PDB entry 8F9K | electron microscopy, 3.40 A resolution | chains A and B of the 6 polymer chains in the assembly

[Chain A (and B)]
Protein: Transmembrane protein 106B
Source organism: Homo sapiens
Notes: chain B of this document is another copy of the same molecule, construct and numbering; everything in this record applies to it too
Reference sequence: Q9NUM4 (T106B_HUMAN); numbering as in UniProt (aligned over 1-274)
Sequence (274 residues; each row starts with the number of its first residue):
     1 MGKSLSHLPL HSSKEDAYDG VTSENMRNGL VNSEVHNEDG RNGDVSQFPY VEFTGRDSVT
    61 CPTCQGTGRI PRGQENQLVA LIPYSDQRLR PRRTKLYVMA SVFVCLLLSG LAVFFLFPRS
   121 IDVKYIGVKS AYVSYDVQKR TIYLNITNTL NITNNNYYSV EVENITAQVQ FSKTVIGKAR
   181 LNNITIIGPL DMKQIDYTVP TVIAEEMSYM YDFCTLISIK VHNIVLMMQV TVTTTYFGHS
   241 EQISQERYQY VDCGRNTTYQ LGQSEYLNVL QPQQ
Disordered / not traced: 1-119, 255-274
Disulfides: Cys214-Cys253
Covalent attachments: N-acetylglucosamine (NAG) linked to Asn145, Asn151, Asn164, Asn183
From the paper describing this entry:
  - post-translational modification sites: Asn145, Asn151, Asn164, Asn183

[How chain A and chain B interact]
Contacting residue pairs (296):
  Ser120(A) - Ser120(B)  hydrogen bond (backbone-backbone)
  Ile121(A) - Ser120(B)  hydrogen bond (backbone-backbone)
  Ile121(A) - Ile121(B)
  Asp122(A) - Ile121(B)  hydrogen bond (backbone-backbone)
  Asp122(A) - Val123(B)
  Val123(A) - Val123(B)
  Lys124(A) - Val123(B)  hydrogen bond (backbone-backbone)
  Lys124(A) - Lys124(B)
  Lys124(A) - Tyr125(B)  hydrogen bond (backbone-backbone)
  Tyr125(A) - Tyr125(B)  hydrophobic
  Ile126(A) - Tyr125(B)  hydrogen bond (backbone-backbone)
  Ile126(A) - Ile126(B)
  Ile126(A) - Gly127(B)  hydrogen bond (backbone-backbone)
  Gly127(A) - Gly127(B)  hydrogen bond (backbone-backbone)
  Val128(A) - Val128(B)  hydrogen bond (backbone-backbone)
  Val128(A) - Lys129(B)  hydrogen bond (backbone-backbone)
  Lys129(A) - Lys129(B)
  Ser130(A) - Lys129(B)  hydrogen bond (backbone-backbone)
  Ser130(A) - Ser130(B)
  Ser130(A) - Ala131(B)  hydrogen bond (backbone-backbone)
  Ala131(A) - Ala131(B)
  Tyr132(A) - Ala131(B)
  Tyr132(A) - Tyr132(B)  hydrogen bond (backbone-backbone)
  Val133(A) - Tyr132(B)  hydrogen bond (backbone-backbone)
  Val133(A) - Val133(B)
  Val133(A) - Ser134(B)  hydrogen bond (backbone-backbone)
  Ser134(A) - Ser134(B)
  Tyr135(A) - Ser134(B)  hydrogen bond (backbone-backbone)
  Tyr135(A) - Tyr135(B)  hydrophobic
  Tyr135(A) - Asp136(B)
  Asp136(A) - Asp136(B)
  Val137(A) - Asp136(B)  hydrogen bond (backbone-backbone)
  Val137(A) - Val137(B)
  Val137(A) - Gln138(B)  hydrogen bond (backbone-backbone)
  Gln138(A) - Gln138(B)
  Gln138(A) - Thr141(B)
  Lys139(A) - Gln138(B)  hydrogen bond (backbone-side chain)
  Lys139(A) - Lys139(B)
  Lys139(A) - Arg140(B)
  Lys139(A) - Thr141(B)
  Arg140(A) - Lys139(B)  hydrogen bond (backbone-backbone)
  Arg140(A) - Arg140(B)  hydrogen bond (backbone-backbone)
  Arg140(A) - Thr141(B)
  Thr141(A) - Arg140(B)
  Thr141(A) - Thr141(B)
  Thr141(A) - Ile142(B)  hydrogen bond (backbone-backbone)
  Ile142(A) - Ile142(B)
  Tyr143(A) - Ile142(B)  hydrogen bond (backbone-backbone)
  Tyr143(A) - Tyr143(B)  hydrophobic
  Tyr143(A) - Leu144(B)  hydrogen bond (backbone-backbone)
  Tyr143(A) - Ile146(B)
  Leu144(A) - Leu144(B)
  Leu144(A) - Asn145(B)  hydrogen bond (backbone-backbone)
  Asn145(A) - Asn145(B)
  Ile146(A) - Asn145(B)
  Ile146(A) - Ile146(B)
  Ile146(A) - Thr147(B)  hydrogen bond (backbone-backbone)
  Asn148(A) - Ile146(B)
  Asn148(A) - Thr147(B)
  Asn148(A) - Asn148(B)
  Asn148(A) - Thr149(B)  hydrogen bond (backbone-backbone)
  Thr149(A) - Thr149(B)
  Leu150(A) - Thr149(B)  hydrogen bond (backbone-backbone)
  Leu150(A) - Leu150(B)  hydrophobic
  Leu150(A) - Asn151(B)
  Asn151(A) - Asn151(B)
  Ile152(A) - Tyr132(B)
  Ile152(A) - Asn151(B)  hydrogen bond (backbone-backbone)
  Ile152(A) - Ile152(B)
  Ile152(A) - Thr153(B)  hydrogen bond (backbone-backbone)
  Thr153(A) - Thr153(B)
  Asn154(A) - Tyr132(B)  hydrogen bond
  Asn154(A) - Thr153(B)  hydrogen bond (backbone-backbone)
  Asn154(A) - Asn154(B)  hydrogen bond
  Asn154(A) - Asn155(B)
  Asn155(A) - Asn155(B)
  Asn156(A) - Asn155(B)  hydrogen bond (backbone-backbone)
  Asn156(A) - Asn156(B)  hydrogen bond
  Asn156(A) - Tyr157(B)  hydrogen bond (backbone-backbone)
  Tyr157(A) - Tyr157(B)
  Tyr158(A) - Tyr157(B)  hydrogen bond (backbone-backbone)
  Tyr158(A) - Tyr158(B)  hydrophobic
  Tyr158(A) - Ser159(B)  hydrogen bond (backbone-backbone)
  Val160(A) - Ile121(B)  hydrophobic
  Val160(A) - Ser159(B)
  Val160(A) - Val160(B)
  Val160(A) - Glu161(B)  hydrogen bond (backbone-backbone)
  Glu161(A) - Glu161(B)
  Glu161(A) - Val162(B)
  Val162(A) - Val162(B)
  Glu163(A) - Val162(B)  hydrogen bond (backbone-backbone)
  Glu163(A) - Asn164(B)
  Asn164(A) - Asn164(B)
  Ile165(A) - Asn164(B)  hydrogen bond (backbone-backbone)
  Ile165(A) - Ile165(B)
  Ile165(A) - Thr166(B)  hydrogen bond (backbone-backbone)
  Thr166(A) - Thr166(B)
  Thr166(A) - Ala167(B)  hydrogen bond (backbone-backbone)
  Ala167(A) - Ala167(B)
  Gln168(A) - Ala167(B)  hydrogen bond (backbone-backbone)
  Gln168(A) - Gln168(B)  hydrogen bond
  Gln168(A) - Val169(B)  hydrogen bond (backbone-backbone)
  Val169(A) - Val169(B)
  Gln170(A) - Gln168(B)
  Gln170(A) - Val169(B)  hydrogen bond (backbone-backbone)
  Gln170(A) - Gln170(B)  hydrogen bond
  Gln170(A) - Phe171(B)  hydrogen bond (backbone-backbone)
  Gln170(A) - Thr235(B)
  Gln170(A) - Tyr236(B)  hydrogen bond (side chain-backbone)
  Phe171(A) - Phe171(B)
  Ser172(A) - Phe171(B)  hydrogen bond (backbone-backbone)
  Ser172(A) - Ser172(B)
  Ser172(A) - Lys173(B)  hydrogen bond (backbone-backbone)
  Lys173(A) - Lys173(B)
  Thr174(A) - Lys173(B)  hydrogen bond (backbone-backbone)
  Thr174(A) - Thr174(B)
  Thr174(A) - Val175(B)  hydrogen bond (backbone-backbone)
  Val175(A) - Val175(B)
  Ile176(A) - Val175(B)  hydrogen bond (backbone-backbone)
  Ile176(A) - Ile176(B)  hydrophobic
  Ile176(A) - Gly177(B)
  Gly177(A) - Gly177(B)
  Lys178(A) - Gly177(B)  hydrogen bond (backbone-backbone)
  Lys178(A) - Lys178(B)  hydrogen bond (backbone-backbone)
  Lys178(A) - Ala179(B)
  Lys178(A) - Arg180(B)
  Ala179(A) - Ala179(B)
  Ala179(A) - Arg180(B)  hydrogen bond (backbone-backbone)
  Arg180(A) - Arg180(B)
  Leu181(A) - Arg180(B)  hydrogen bond (backbone-backbone)
  Leu181(A) - Leu181(B)  hydrophobic
  Leu181(A) - Asn182(B)  hydrogen bond (backbone-backbone)
  Asn182(A) - Asn183(B)
  Asn183(A) - Asn183(B)  hydrogen bond (backbone-side chain)
  Ile184(A) - Asn183(B)  hydrogen bond (backbone-backbone)
  Ile184(A) - Ile184(B)
  Ile184(A) - Thr185(B)  hydrogen bond (backbone-backbone)
  Thr185(A) - Thr185(B)
  Ile186(A) - Thr185(B)  hydrogen bond (backbone-backbone)
  Ile186(A) - Ile186(B)
  Ile186(A) - Ile187(B)  hydrogen bond (backbone-backbone)
  Gly188(A) - Ile187(B)  hydrogen bond (backbone-backbone)
  Gly188(A) - Gly188(B)
  Gly188(A) - Pro189(B)
  Pro189(A) - Pro189(B)
  Leu190(A) - Pro189(B)  hydrogen bond (backbone-backbone)
  Leu190(A) - Leu190(B)
  Leu190(A) - Asp191(B)  hydrogen bond (backbone-backbone)
  Asp191(A) - Pro189(B)
  Asp191(A) - Asp191(B)
  Met192(A) - Asp191(B)  hydrogen bond (backbone-backbone)
  Met192(A) - Met192(B)  hydrophobic
  Met192(A) - Lys193(B)  hydrogen bond (backbone-backbone)
  Met192(A) - Ile195(B)  hydrophobic
  Lys193(A) - Lys193(B)
  Gln194(A) - Lys193(B)  hydrogen bond (backbone-backbone)
  Gln194(A) - Gln194(B)
  Ile195(A) - Gln194(B)
  Ile195(A) - Ile195(B)
  Ile195(A) - Asp196(B)  hydrogen bond (backbone-backbone)
  Asp196(A) - Asp196(B)
  Tyr197(A) - Asp196(B)  hydrogen bond (backbone-backbone)
  Tyr197(A) - Tyr197(B)  hydrophobic
  Tyr197(A) - Thr198(B)  hydrogen bond (backbone-backbone)
  Val199(A) - Val199(B)
  Val199(A) - Pro200(B)
  Pro200(A) - Pro200(B)
  Thr201(A) - Pro200(B)
  Thr201(A) - Thr201(B)
  Thr201(A) - Val202(B)  hydrogen bond (backbone-backbone)
  Val202(A) - Val202(B)
  Ile203(A) - Val202(B)  hydrogen bond (backbone-backbone)
  Ile203(A) - Ile203(B)
  Ile203(A) - Ala204(B)  hydrogen bond (backbone-backbone)
  Glu205(A) - Ala204(B)
  Glu205(A) - Glu205(B)
  Glu205(A) - Glu206(B)  hydrogen bond (backbone-backbone)
  Glu205(A) - Ser208(B)
  Glu205(A) - Tyr209(B)
  Glu205(A) - Met210(B)
  Glu206(A) - Glu206(B)
  Glu206(A) - Ser208(B)
  Met207(A) - Glu206(B)  hydrogen bond (backbone-backbone)
  Met207(A) - Met207(B)  hydrogen bond (backbone-backbone)
  Met207(A) - Ser208(B)  hydrogen bond (backbone-side chain)
  Ser208(A) - Met207(B)
  Ser208(A) - Ser208(B)  hydrogen bond (backbone-side chain)
  Ser208(A) - Tyr209(B)  hydrogen bond (backbone-backbone)
  Tyr209(A) - Tyr209(B)
  Met210(A) - Tyr209(B)  hydrogen bond (backbone-backbone)
  Met210(A) - Met210(B)
  Met210(A) - Tyr211(B)  hydrogen bond (backbone-backbone)
  Tyr211(A) - Tyr211(B)  hydrophobic
  Asp212(A) - Tyr211(B)  hydrogen bond (backbone-backbone)
  Asp212(A) - Asp212(B)
  Asp212(A) - Phe213(B)  hydrogen bond (backbone-backbone)
  Phe213(A) - Phe213(B)  hydrophobic
  Cys214(A) - Phe213(B)  hydrogen bond (backbone-backbone)
  Cys214(A) - Cys214(B)
  Thr215(A) - Cys214(B)
  Thr215(A) - Thr215(B)
  Thr215(A) - Leu216(B)  hydrogen bond (backbone-backbone)
  Leu216(A) - Leu216(B)
  Ile217(A) - Leu216(B)  hydrogen bond (backbone-backbone)
  Ile217(A) - Ile217(B)
  Ile217(A) - Ser218(B)  hydrogen bond (backbone-backbone)
  Ser218(A) - Ser218(B)
  Ile219(A) - Ser218(B)  hydrogen bond (backbone-backbone)
  Ile219(A) - Ile219(B)  hydrophobic
  Lys220(A) - Ile219(B)
  Lys220(A) - Lys220(B)  hydrogen bond (backbone-backbone)
  Lys220(A) - Val221(B)
  Val221(A) - Val221(B)
  His222(A) - Val221(B)  hydrogen bond (backbone-backbone)
  His222(A) - His222(B)  hydrogen bond
  His222(A) - Asn223(B)
  Asn223(A) - Asn223(B)  hydrogen bond
  Asn223(A) - Ile224(B)  hydrogen bond (backbone-backbone)
  Asn223(A) - Tyr248(B)
  Ile224(A) - Ile224(B)  hydrophobic
  Val225(A) - Ile224(B)  hydrogen bond (backbone-backbone)
  Val225(A) - Val225(B)
  Val225(A) - Leu226(B)  hydrogen bond (backbone-backbone)
  Leu226(A) - Leu226(B)
  Leu226(A) - Gln242(B)
  Met227(A) - Leu226(B)  hydrogen bond (backbone-backbone)
  Met227(A) - Met227(B)  hydrophobic
  Met227(A) - Met228(B)
  Met227(A) - Gln242(B)  hydrogen bond (backbone-side chain)
  Met228(A) - Met228(B)
  Met228(A) - Val230(B)
  Met228(A) - Ser240(B)
  Met228(A) - Glu241(B)
  Met228(A) - Gln242(B)
  Gln229(A) - Met228(B)  hydrogen bond (backbone-backbone)
  Gln229(A) - Gln229(B)
  Gln229(A) - Val230(B)
  Val230(A) - Pro189(B)
  Val230(A) - Val230(B)
  Thr231(A) - Thr231(B)
  Thr231(A) - Val232(B)
  Val232(A) - Thr231(B)
  Val232(A) - Val232(B)
  Thr233(A) - Val232(B)  hydrogen bond (backbone-backbone)
  Thr233(A) - Thr233(B)
  Thr233(A) - Thr234(B)  hydrogen bond (backbone-backbone)
  Thr234(A) - Thr234(B)
  Thr235(A) - Thr234(B)  hydrogen bond (backbone-backbone)
  Thr235(A) - Thr235(B)
  Thr235(A) - Tyr236(B)  hydrogen bond (backbone-backbone)
  Tyr236(A) - Tyr236(B)
  Tyr236(A) - Ser240(B)  hydrogen bond
  Phe237(A) - Tyr236(B)  hydrogen bond (backbone-backbone)
  Phe237(A) - Phe237(B)
  Phe237(A) - Gly238(B)  hydrogen bond (backbone-backbone)
  Gly238(A) - Gly238(B)
  His239(A) - Gly238(B)  hydrogen bond (backbone-backbone)
  His239(A) - His239(B)  hydrogen bond (backbone-side chain)
  His239(A) - Ser240(B)  hydrogen bond (backbone-backbone)
  Ser240(A) - Ser240(B)
  Glu241(A) - Ser120(B)
  Glu241(A) - His239(B)
  Glu241(A) - Ser240(B)
  Glu241(A) - Glu241(B)
  Glu241(A) - Gln242(B)  hydrogen bond (backbone-backbone)
  Gln242(A) - Gln242(B)  hydrogen bond
  Ile243(A) - Gln242(B)  hydrogen bond (backbone-backbone)
  Ile243(A) - Ile243(B)
  Ile243(A) - Ser244(B)  hydrogen bond (backbone-backbone)
  Ser244(A) - Ser244(B)
  Gln245(A) - Val123(B)
  Gln245(A) - Lys124(B)
  Gln245(A) - Tyr125(B)  hydrogen bond (side chain-backbone)
  Gln245(A) - Ser244(B)  hydrogen bond (backbone-backbone)
  Gln245(A) - Gln245(B)
  Gln245(A) - Glu246(B)  hydrogen bond (backbone-backbone)
  Glu246(A) - Tyr125(B)
  Glu246(A) - Ser244(B)
  Glu246(A) - Glu246(B)
  Glu246(A) - Tyr248(B)
  Arg247(A) - Tyr125(B)
  Arg247(A) - Glu246(B)
  Arg247(A) - Arg247(B)
  Arg247(A) - Tyr248(B)  hydrogen bond (backbone-backbone)
  Tyr248(A) - Tyr248(B)  hydrophobic
  Gln249(A) - Tyr248(B)
  Gln249(A) - Gln249(B)  hydrogen bond
  Gln249(A) - Tyr250(B)  hydrogen bond (backbone-backbone)
  Tyr250(A) - Tyr250(B)
  Tyr250(A) - Val251(B)  hydrogen bond (backbone-backbone)
  Val251(A) - Val251(B)
  Asp252(A) - Val251(B)  hydrogen bond (backbone-backbone)
  Asp252(A) - Asp252(B)
  Asp252(A) - Cys253(B)  hydrogen bond (backbone-backbone)
  Cys253(A) - Cys253(B)
  Gly254(A) - Cys253(B)  hydrogen bond (backbone-backbone)
Also at the interface, not in a pair above, chain A (135 interface residues in all): Thr147, Ser159, Ile187, Thr198, Ala204
Also at the interface, not in a pair above, chain B (135 interface residues in all): Asp122, Glu163, Gly254

[In short]
The chain A/chain B interface involves 135 residues from each chain, with 126 hydrogen bonds. Polar pairs
include Lys139(A)-Gln138(B), Asn154(A)-Tyr132(B) and Asn154(A)-Asn154(B). N-acetylglucosamine is covalently
linked to Asn145(A), Asn151(A), Asn164(A) and Asn183(A). The paper reports modification sites Asn145(A),
Asn151(A) and Asn164(A) among others.
Both chains are Transmembrane protein 106B (Homo sapiens). Entry 8F9K (TMEM106B doublet filaments extracted
from MSTD neurodegenerative human brain) was determined by electron microscopy (same publication as 7TMC).
